PDB entry 5L4K | electron microscopy, 3.90 A resolution | chains Y and R of the 12 polymer chains in the assembly

Chain Y:
Molecule: 26S proteasome complex subunit DSS1
Source organism: Homo sapiens
Reference sequence: P60896 (DSS1_HUMAN); residues 1-70 here = UniProt positions 1-70
Sequence (70 residues; numbered 1 to 70; the number before each row is that of its first residue):
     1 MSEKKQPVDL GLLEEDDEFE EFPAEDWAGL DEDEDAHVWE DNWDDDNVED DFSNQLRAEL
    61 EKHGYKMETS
Disordered / not traced: 1-14

Chain R:
Molecule: 26S proteasome non-ATPase regulatory subunit 6
Source organism: Homo sapiens
Reference sequence: Q15008 (PSMD6_HUMAN); residues 1-389 here = UniProt positions 1-389
Sequence (389 residues; row label = number of the first residue in the row):
     1 MPLENLEEEG LPKNPDLRIA QLRFLLSLPE HRGDAAVRDE LMAAVRDNNM APYYEALCKS
    61 LDWQIDVDLL NKMKKANEDE LKRLDEELED AEKNLGESEI RDAMMAKAEY LCRIGDKEGA
   121 LTAFRKTYDK TVALGHRLDI VFYLLRIGLF YMDNDLITRN TEKAKSLIEE GGDWDRRNRL
   181 KVYQGLYCVA IRDFKQAAEL FLDTVSTFTS YELMDYKTFV TYTVYVSMIA LERPDLREKV
   241 IKGAEILEVL HSLPAVRQYL FSLYECRYSV FFQSLAVVEQ EMKKDWLFAP HYRYYVREMR
   301 IHAYSQLLES YRSLTLGYMA EAFGVGVEFI DQELSRFIAA GRLHCKIDKV NEIVETNRPD
   361 SKNWQYQETI KKGDLLLNRV QKLSRVINM

Interface between chain Y and chain R:
Contacting residue pairs - 39 pairs, chain Y then chain R:
  Glu34(Y) with Arg192(R), salt bridge
  His37(Y) with Asn154(R), hydrogen bond
  Trp39(Y) with Arg192(R); Pro290(R); His291(R)
  Glu40(Y) with Arg192(R); Tyr294(R), hydrogen bond
  Asn42(Y) with Arg297(R); Arg342(R)
  Asp44(Y) with Arg297(R), salt bridge
  Asp45(Y) with Arg192(R), salt bridge; Arg293(R), hydrogen bond (backbone-side chain); Tyr294(R); Arg297(R), salt bridge
  Val48(Y) with Arg293(R), hydrogen bond (backbone-side chain)
  Glu49(Y) with Arg293(R)
  Asp50(Y) with Glu279(R); Lys284(R); Tyr292(R); Arg293(R), salt bridge
  Phe52(Y) with Glu279(R); Val296(R), hydrophobic; Arg300(R), hydrogen bond (backbone-side chain)
  Ser53(Y) with Ala276(R); Glu279(R), hydrogen bond; Gln280(R)
  Gln55(Y) with Gln332(R), hydrogen bond
  Arg57(Y) with Gln273(R)
  Glu59(Y) with Val325(R); Gly326(R)
  Leu60(Y) with Gln273(R); Gly324(R)
  His63(Y) with Glu328(R), salt bridge
  Tyr65(Y) with Gly324(R); Val325(R); Gly326(R)
  Ser70(Y) with Ser269(R), hydrogen bond (backbone-side chain); Glu321(R); Gly324(R)
Interface residues without a listed pair, chain Y (23 interface residues in all): Val38, Asp41, Leu56, Thr69
Interface residues without a listed pair, chain R (30 interface residues in all): Ile191, Phe272, Val277, Phe329, Glu333, Arg336, Ala340

Overview:
Chain Y and chain R form an interface of 23 and 30 residues respectively, with 8 hydrogen bonds and 6 salt
bridges. Polar pairs include Glu34(Y)-Arg192(R), Asp44(Y)-Arg297(R) and Asp45(Y)-Arg192(R).
Here chain Y is 26S proteasome complex subunit DSS1 and chain R is 26S proteasome non-ATPase regulatory
subunit 6, both from Homo sapiens. Entry 5L4K (The human 26S proteasome lid) was determined by electron
microscopy.
